PDB entry 9C2H | electron microscopy, 3.70 A resolution | chains A and H of the 10 polymer chains in the assembly

# Chain A
Protein: Nucleoprotein
Source organism: Severe acute respiratory syndrome coronavirus 2
UniProtKB: P0DTC9 (NCAP_SARS2); residue numbers follow UniProt; this construct covers 244-364
Chain sequence (144 residues; numbered 221 to 364; the number before each row is that of its first residue):
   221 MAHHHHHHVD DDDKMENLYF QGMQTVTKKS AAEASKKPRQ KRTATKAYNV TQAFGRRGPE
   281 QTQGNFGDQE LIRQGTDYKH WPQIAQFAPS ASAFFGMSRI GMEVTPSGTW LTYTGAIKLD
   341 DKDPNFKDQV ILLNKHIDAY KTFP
Not modelled in the structure: 221-256
Construct notes: initiating methionine (221); expression tag (222-243)

# Chain H
Protein: Antibody Fab NP3-B4 Light Chain (variable region)
Source organism: Mus sp
Notes: antibody fragment or engineered binder
Chain sequence (107 residues; each row starts with the number of its first residue; numbering starts at 0):
     0 CDIQMTQSPS IMSASPGEKV TMTCSASSSV SYMHWYQQKS STSPKLWIYD TSELASGVPG
    60 RFSGSRSGNS YSLTISSMEA EDVATYYCFQ GSGYPLTFGG GTKLELK
Not modelled in the structure: 0
Disulfide bonds: Cys-23/Cys-87

# Interface between chain A and chain H
Residue-residue contacts (14; chain A residue first):
  Arg-259(A) / Tyr-31(H)  hydrogen bond
  Arg-262(A) / Ser-30(H)  hydrogen bond
  Gln-272(A) / Ser-30(H)  hydrogen bond (backbone-side chain)
  Gln-272(A) / Gly-90(H)
  Ala-273(A) / Ser-30(H)
  Ala-273(A) / Tyr-31(H)
  Gly-275(A) / Tyr-31(H)
  Gly-275(A) / Asp-49(H)
  Arg-276(A) / Leu-45(H)
  Arg-276(A) / Tyr-48(H)
  Arg-276(A) / Asp-49(H)  hydrogen bond (backbone-side chain)
  Glu-280(A) / Glu-52(H)
  Gln-283(A) / Asp-49(H)  hydrogen bond
  Gln-283(A) / Glu-52(H)
Also at the interface, not in a pair above, chain A (9 interface residues in all): Phe-274
Also at the interface, not in a pair above, chain H (9 interface residues in all): Ser-51, Ser-91
From the paper, about this interface:
  - pairs named by the authors: Gln-272(A)/Ser-91(H), Gln-283(A)/Asp-49(H)
  - epitope / paratope residues, chain A: Gln-272(A), Gln-283(A)
  - epitope / paratope residues, chain H: Asp-49(H), Gly-90(H), Ser-91(H)

# Summary
The chain A/chain H interface involves 9 residues from each chain; the contacts include 5 hydrogen bonds.
Polar pairs include Arg-259(A)/Tyr-31(H), Arg-262(A)/Ser-30(H) and Gln-272(A)/Ser-30(H). The paper describes
contacts between Gln-272(A) and Ser-91(H) and Gln-283(A) and Asp-49(H). The paper reports epitope/paratope
residues Gln-272(A), Gln-283(A) and Asp-49(H) among others.
Chain A is Nucleoprotein (Severe acute respiratory syndrome coronavirus 2) and chain H is Antibody Fab NP3-B4
Light Chain (variable region) (Mus sp); the structure, SARS-CoV-2 Nucleocapsid Dimerization Domain bound to
Fab-NP1E9 and Fab-NP3B4, was determined by electron microscopy.
